6JZT - chains F and a of the 22 polymer chains in the assembly; structure by electron microscopy, 7.10 A resolution (low resolution: residue-level contacts below are approximate; hydrogen-bond / salt-bridge calls are withheld).

[Chain F (and a)]
Protein: Flagellar hook protein FlgE
Organism: Salmonella typhimurium
Notes: chain a of this document is another copy of the same molecule, construct and numbering; everything in this record applies to it too
UniProt: A0A0J1A5C1 (A0A0J1A5C1_SALTM); residues 0-402 here correspond to UniProt positions 1-403 (UniProt number = residue number + 1)
Amino-acid sequence (403 residues; row label = number of the first residue in the row; numbering starts at 0):
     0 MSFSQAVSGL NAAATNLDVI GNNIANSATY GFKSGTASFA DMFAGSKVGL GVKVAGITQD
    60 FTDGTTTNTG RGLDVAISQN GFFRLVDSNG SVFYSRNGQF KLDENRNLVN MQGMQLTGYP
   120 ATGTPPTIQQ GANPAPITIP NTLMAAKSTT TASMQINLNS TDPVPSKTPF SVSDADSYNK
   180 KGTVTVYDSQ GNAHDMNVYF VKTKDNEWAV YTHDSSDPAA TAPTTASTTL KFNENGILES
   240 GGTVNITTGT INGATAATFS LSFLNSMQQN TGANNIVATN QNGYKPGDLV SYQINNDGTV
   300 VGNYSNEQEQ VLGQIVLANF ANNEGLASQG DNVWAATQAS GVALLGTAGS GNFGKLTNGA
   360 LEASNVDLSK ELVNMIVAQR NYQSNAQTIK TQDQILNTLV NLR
Disordered / not traced: 0

[Interface between chain F and chain a]
Residue-residue contacts (31):
  V6(F) with V372(a)
  L9(F) with V372(a)
  N10(F) with S368(a); K369(a)
  N88(F) with G348(a)
  L142(F) with M266(a)
  A145(F) with N269(a)
  D187(F) with N269(a)
  S188(F) with E233(a); N269(a)
  Q189(F) with S159(a); N269(a)
  G190(F) with N269(a)
  N191(F) with T160(a)
  N251(F) with D161(a); K201(a); D204(a)
  G252(F) with D204(a)
  T254(F) with E233(a)
  K284(F) with T270(a)
  P285(F) with T270(a)
  D392(F) with I375(a); R379(a)
  L395(F) with R379(a)
  N396(F) with R379(a)
  L398(F) with Q386(a)
  V399(F) with R379(a); Q382(a); Q386(a)
  R402(F) with Q386(a); T390(a)
Also at the interface, not in a pair above, chain F (25 interface residues in all): S87, Y381, Q393
Also at the interface, not in a pair above, chain a (25 interface residues in all): N156, P162, N205, N234, S349, K354, T387

[In short]
The chain F/chain a interface involves 25 residues from each chain.
Chain F and chain a are both Flagellar hook protein FlgE (Salmonella typhimurium); the structure, Structure of
the bacterial flagellar hook from Salmonella typhimurium, was determined by electron microscopy, deposited
together with 6JF2 and 6JZR.
